Entry 7RFK (X-ray diffraction, 2.05 A resolution); this record covers chains A and E of the 3 polymer chains in the assembly.

[Chain A]
Molecule: Site-specific DNA-methyltransferase (adenine-specific)
From: Clostridioides difficile
Notes: EC 2.1.1.72
UniProt: Q183J3 (Q183J3_CLOD6); residues 1-577 here = UniProt positions 1-577
Sequence (578 residues; each row starts with the number of its first residue; numbering starts at 0):
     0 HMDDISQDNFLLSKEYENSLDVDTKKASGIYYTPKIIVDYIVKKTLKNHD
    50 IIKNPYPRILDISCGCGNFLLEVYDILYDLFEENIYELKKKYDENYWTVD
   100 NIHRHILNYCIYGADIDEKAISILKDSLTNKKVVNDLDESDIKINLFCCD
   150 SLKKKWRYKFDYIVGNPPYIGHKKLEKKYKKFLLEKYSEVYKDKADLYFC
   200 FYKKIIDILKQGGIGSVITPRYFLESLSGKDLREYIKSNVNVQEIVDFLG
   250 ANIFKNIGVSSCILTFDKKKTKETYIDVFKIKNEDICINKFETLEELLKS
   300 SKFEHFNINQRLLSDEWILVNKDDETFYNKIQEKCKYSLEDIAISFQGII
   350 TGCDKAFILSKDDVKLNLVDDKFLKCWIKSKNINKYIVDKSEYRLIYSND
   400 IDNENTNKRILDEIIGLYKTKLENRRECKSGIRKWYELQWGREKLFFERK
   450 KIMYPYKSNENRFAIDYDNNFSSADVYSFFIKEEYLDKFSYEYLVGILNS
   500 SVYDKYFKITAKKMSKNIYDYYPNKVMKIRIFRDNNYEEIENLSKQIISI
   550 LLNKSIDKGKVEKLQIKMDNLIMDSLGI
Disordered / not traced: 0-5, 134-137
Sequence notes: expression tag (0)
Ion coordination: K+: Lys88, Lys89, Tyr91, Glu93 (together with 1,2-ethanediol)
Ligand contacts: sinefungin (SFG): Ser27, Gly28, Ile29, Tyr30, Tyr31, Thr32, Asp60, Ile61, Ser62, Cys63, Gly64, Asn67, Phe68, Ala113, Asp114, Ile115, Asp116, Cys148, Asp149, Ser150, Gly164, Asn165, Pro166, Pro167, Tyr178, Phe200

[Chain E]
Molecule: DNA Strand 2
Sequence (14 nucleotides; row label = number of the first residue in the row):
     1 ATGGGACTTTTTGA
Disordered / not traced: 1

[Interface between chain A and chain E]
Pairs across the interface (44; chain A residue first):
  His171(A) - DT11(E)  base contact
  His171(A) - DT12(E)  sugar contact
  Lys172(A) - DT9(E)  hydrogen bond to the base
  Lys172(A) - DT10(E)  hydrogen bond to the base
  Lys172(A) - DT11(E)  base contact
  Lys172(A) - DT12(E)  phosphate contact
  Lys176(A) - DT12(E)  salt bridge to the phosphate
  Lys176(A) - DG13(E)  phosphate contact
  Lys179(A) - DT12(E)  hydrogen bond to the phosphate
  Lys179(A) - DG13(E)  salt bridge to the phosphate
  Leu183(A) - DA14(E)  phosphate contact
  Asp192(A) - DG13(E)  hydrogen bond to the phosphate
  Asp192(A) - DA14(E)  hydrogen bond to the phosphate
  Lys193(A) - DT12(E)  hydrogen bond to the base
  Lys193(A) - DG13(E)  hydrogen bond to the base
  Asn255(A) - DG3(E)  phosphate contact
  Ile349(A) - DT10(E)  base contact
  Ile349(A) - DT11(E)  base contact
  Gly351(A) - DT10(E)  sugar contact
  Cys352(A) - DT10(E)  phosphate contact
  Asp353(A) - DT10(E)  hydrogen bond to the phosphate
  Lys378(A) - DT8(E)  phosphate contact
  Lys378(A) - DT9(E)  salt bridge to the phosphate
  Ser379(A) - DT8(E)  hydrogen bond to the phosphate
  Lys380(A) - DT8(E)  hydrogen bond to the phosphate
  Lys420(A) - DT11(E)  salt bridge to the phosphate
  Arg424(A) - DT11(E)  phosphate contact
  Arg425(A) - DT12(E)  base contact
  Arg425(A) - DG13(E)  hydrogen bond to the base
  Arg425(A) - DA14(E)  base contact
  Gln438(A) - DT11(E)  base contact
  Gln438(A) - DT12(E)  base contact
  Trp439(A) - DT11(E)  base contact
  Trp439(A) - DT12(E)  hydrogen bond to the base
  Tyr455(A) - DT8(E)  hydrogen bond to the base
  Tyr455(A) - DT9(E)  base contact
  Lys456(A) - DT8(E)  base contact
  Ser472(A) - DT10(E)  base contact
  Ala473(A) - DT10(E)  base contact
  Asp474(A) - DT8(E)  sugar contact
  Asp474(A) - DT9(E)  phosphate contact
  Lys515(A) - DG5(E)  salt bridge to the phosphate
  Ile517(A) - DC7(E)  base contact
  Ile517(A) - DT8(E)  base contact
Also at the interface, not in a pair above, chain A (31 interface residues in all): Lys191, Thr350, Lys354, Glu426

[In short]
The interface between chain A and chain E involves 31 residues on one side and 10 on the other, with 13
hydrogen bonds and 5 salt bridges. Polar contacts include Lys172(A)-DT9(E), Lys172(A)-DT10(E) and
Lys193(A)-DT12(E). Bound to chain A: sinefungin.
Chain A is Site-specific DNA-methyltransferase (adenine-specific) (Clostridioides difficile) and chain E is
DNA Strand 2; the structure, CamA Adenine Methyltransferase Complexed to Cognate Substrate DNA and Inhibitor
Sinefungin, was determined by X-ray diffraction together with 7RFL, 7RFM and 7RFN from the same study.
